PDB entry 7YU5 | electron microscopy, 3.70 A resolution | chains B and G of the 5 polymer chains in the assembly

[Chain B]
Protein: Guanine nucleotide-binding protein G(I)/G(S)/G(T) subunit beta-1
Source organism: Rattus norvegicus
Reference sequence: P54311 (GBB1_RAT); residue numbers follow UniProt; this construct covers 2-340
Sequence (351 residues; numbered -10 to 340; the number before each row is that of its first residue; numbers below 1 keep their minus sign (Met-10 is residue -10)):
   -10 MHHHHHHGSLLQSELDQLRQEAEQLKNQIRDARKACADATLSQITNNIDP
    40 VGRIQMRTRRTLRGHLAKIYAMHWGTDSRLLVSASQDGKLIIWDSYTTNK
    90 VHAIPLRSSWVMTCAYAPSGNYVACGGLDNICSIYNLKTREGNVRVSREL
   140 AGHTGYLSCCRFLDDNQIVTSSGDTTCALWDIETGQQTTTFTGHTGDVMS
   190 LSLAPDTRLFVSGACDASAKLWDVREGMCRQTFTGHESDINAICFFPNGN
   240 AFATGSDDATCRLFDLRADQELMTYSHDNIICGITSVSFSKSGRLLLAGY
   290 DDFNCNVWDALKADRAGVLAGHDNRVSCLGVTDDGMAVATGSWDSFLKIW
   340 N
Unresolved in the structure: -10 to 2
Differences from the reference sequence: expression tag (-10 to 1)
Swiss-Prot annotation at these positions:
  - modified residue: Ser2 (N-acetylserine), His266 (Phosphohistidine)

[Chain G]
Protein: Guanine nucleotide-binding protein G(I)/G(S)/G(O) subunit gamma-2
Source organism: Bos taurus
Reference sequence: P63212 (GBG2_BOVIN); residues 1-67 here = UniProt positions 1-67
Sequence (68 residues; row label = number of the first residue in the row):
     1 MASNNTASIAQARKLVEQLKMEANIDRIKVSKAAADLMAYCEAHAKEDPL
    51 LTPVPASENPFREKKFFS
Unresolved in the structure: 1-7, 62-68
Differences from the reference sequence: expression tag (68)
Swiss-Prot annotation at these positions:
  - modified residue: Ala2 (N-acetylalanine)

[How chain B and chain G interact]
Contacting residue pairs (80; chain B residue first):
  Leu7(B) - Ala12(G)
  Leu7(B) - Arg13(G)
  Leu7(B) - Val16(G)
  Arg8(B) - Leu15(G)
  Ala11(B) - Leu15(G)  hydrophobic
  Leu14(B) - Val16(G)
  Leu14(B) - Leu19(G)  hydrophobic
  Leu14(B) - Lys20(G)
  Lys15(B) - Leu19(G)
  Ile18(B) - Leu19(G)
  Ile18(B) - Glu22(G)
  Ile18(B) - Ala23(G)  hydrophobic
  Ala21(B) - Arg27(G)
  Cys25(B) - Arg27(G)
  Cys25(B) - Lys29(G)
  Cys25(B) - Val30(G)  hydrogen bond (backbone-backbone)
  Ala26(B) - Val30(G)  hydrophobic
  Asp27(B) - Lys29(G)  salt bridge
  Asp27(B) - Val30(G)
  Asp27(B) - Ser31(G)
  Ala28(B) - Val30(G)
  Leu30(B) - Ala34(G)  hydrophobic
  Ile37(B) - Met38(G)  hydrophobic
  Ile43(B) - Leu50(G)
  Ile43(B) - Leu51(G)
  Arg48(B) - Asn59(G)
  Arg48(B) - Phe61(G)
  Arg49(B) - Pro60(G)
  Arg49(B) - Phe61(G)
  Ser84(B) - Phe61(G)
  Tyr85(B) - Pro60(G)  hydrophobic
  Tyr85(B) - Phe61(G)  hydrophobic
  Met217(B) - Met21(G)  hydrophobic
  Cys218(B) - Gln18(G)
  Arg219(B) - Glu22(G)
  Gln220(B) - Ile25(G)
  Thr221(B) - Glu22(G)  hydrogen bond
  Phe235(B) - Leu37(G)  hydrophobic
  Phe235(B) - Tyr40(G)  hydrophobic
  Phe235(B) - Cys41(G)  hydrophobic
  Pro236(B) - Tyr40(G)
  Asn237(B) - Asp36(G)  hydrogen bond
  Asn237(B) - Tyr40(G)
  Leu252(B) - Leu37(G)  hydrophobic
  Asp254(B) - Ala33(G)
  Arg256(B) - Asp26(G)
  Arg256(B) - Arg27(G)
  Arg256(B) - Ile28(G)  hydrogen bond (backbone-backbone)
  Arg256(B) - Asp36(G)  salt bridge
  Ala257(B) - Arg27(G)
  Ala257(B) - Ile28(G)
  Asp258(B) - Ile25(G)
  Asp258(B) - Arg27(G)  salt bridge
  Gln259(B) - Val30(G)
  Leu261(B) - Val30(G)  hydrophobic
  Leu261(B) - Leu37(G)  hydrophobic
  Ser279(B) - Asp48(G)  hydrogen bond
  Ser279(B) - Leu50(G)
  Lys280(B) - Tyr40(G)
  Lys280(B) - Asp48(G)
  Ser281(B) - Tyr40(G)
  Ser281(B) - Cys41(G)  hydrogen bond (side chain-backbone)
  Ser281(B) - His44(G)
  Ser281(B) - Ala45(G)
  Ser281(B) - Asp48(G)  hydrogen bond (backbone-side chain)
  Gly282(B) - Cys41(G)  hydrogen bond (backbone-side chain)
  Arg283(B) - Cys41(G)
  Arg283(B) - Leu51(G)
  Leu300(B) - Met38(G)  hydrophobic
  Val320(B) - Leu50(G)  hydrophobic
  Asp323(B) - Pro49(G)
  Gly324(B) - Pro49(G)
  Gly324(B) - Leu50(G)
  Met325(B) - Pro49(G)  hydrophobic
  Met325(B) - Pro60(G)
  Ala326(B) - Phe61(G)  hydrophobic
  Val327(B) - Leu50(G)  hydrophobic
  Ile338(B) - Phe61(G)  hydrophobic
  Asn340(B) - Asn59(G)  hydrogen bond
  Asn340(B) - Phe61(G)
Other interface residues (no listed pair), chain B (57 interface residues in all): Leu4, Arg22, Ala24, Ile33, Val40, Met45, Trp63, Lys209, Ala240, Leu284
Other interface residues (no listed pair), chain G (36 interface residues in all): Glu47, Val54, Glu58

[Overview]
The interface between chain B and chain G involves 57 residues on one side and 36 on the other, with 9
hydrogen bonds and 3 salt bridges. Polar pairs include Asp27(B)-Lys29(G), Arg256(B)-Asp36(G) and
Asp258(B)-Arg27(G).
Here chain B is Guanine nucleotide-binding protein G(I)/G(S)/G(T) subunit beta-1 (Rattus norvegicus) and chain
G is Guanine nucleotide-binding protein G(I)/G(S)/G(O) subunit gamma-2 (Bos taurus). Entry 7YU5 (Human
Lysophosphatidic Acid Receptor 1-Gi complex bound to ONO-0740556, state1) was determined by electron
microscopy, deposited together with 7YU3, 7YU4, 7YU6, 7YU7 and 7YU8.
